PDB entry 7Y21 | electron microscopy, 2.80 A resolution | chains A and F of the 6 polymer chains in the assembly

Chain A:
Name: Spike glycoprotein
Organism: Severe acute respiratory syndrome coronavirus 2
Reference sequence: P0DTC2 (SPIKE_SARS2); aligned to UniProt positions 1-1204 over residues 3-1208 (the alignment contains insertions or deletions, so no single offset holds)
Amino-acid sequence (1266 residues; row label = number of the first residue in the row; note: 2 numbers in that range are skipped by the numbering (no residue carries them; nothing is unmodelled there)):
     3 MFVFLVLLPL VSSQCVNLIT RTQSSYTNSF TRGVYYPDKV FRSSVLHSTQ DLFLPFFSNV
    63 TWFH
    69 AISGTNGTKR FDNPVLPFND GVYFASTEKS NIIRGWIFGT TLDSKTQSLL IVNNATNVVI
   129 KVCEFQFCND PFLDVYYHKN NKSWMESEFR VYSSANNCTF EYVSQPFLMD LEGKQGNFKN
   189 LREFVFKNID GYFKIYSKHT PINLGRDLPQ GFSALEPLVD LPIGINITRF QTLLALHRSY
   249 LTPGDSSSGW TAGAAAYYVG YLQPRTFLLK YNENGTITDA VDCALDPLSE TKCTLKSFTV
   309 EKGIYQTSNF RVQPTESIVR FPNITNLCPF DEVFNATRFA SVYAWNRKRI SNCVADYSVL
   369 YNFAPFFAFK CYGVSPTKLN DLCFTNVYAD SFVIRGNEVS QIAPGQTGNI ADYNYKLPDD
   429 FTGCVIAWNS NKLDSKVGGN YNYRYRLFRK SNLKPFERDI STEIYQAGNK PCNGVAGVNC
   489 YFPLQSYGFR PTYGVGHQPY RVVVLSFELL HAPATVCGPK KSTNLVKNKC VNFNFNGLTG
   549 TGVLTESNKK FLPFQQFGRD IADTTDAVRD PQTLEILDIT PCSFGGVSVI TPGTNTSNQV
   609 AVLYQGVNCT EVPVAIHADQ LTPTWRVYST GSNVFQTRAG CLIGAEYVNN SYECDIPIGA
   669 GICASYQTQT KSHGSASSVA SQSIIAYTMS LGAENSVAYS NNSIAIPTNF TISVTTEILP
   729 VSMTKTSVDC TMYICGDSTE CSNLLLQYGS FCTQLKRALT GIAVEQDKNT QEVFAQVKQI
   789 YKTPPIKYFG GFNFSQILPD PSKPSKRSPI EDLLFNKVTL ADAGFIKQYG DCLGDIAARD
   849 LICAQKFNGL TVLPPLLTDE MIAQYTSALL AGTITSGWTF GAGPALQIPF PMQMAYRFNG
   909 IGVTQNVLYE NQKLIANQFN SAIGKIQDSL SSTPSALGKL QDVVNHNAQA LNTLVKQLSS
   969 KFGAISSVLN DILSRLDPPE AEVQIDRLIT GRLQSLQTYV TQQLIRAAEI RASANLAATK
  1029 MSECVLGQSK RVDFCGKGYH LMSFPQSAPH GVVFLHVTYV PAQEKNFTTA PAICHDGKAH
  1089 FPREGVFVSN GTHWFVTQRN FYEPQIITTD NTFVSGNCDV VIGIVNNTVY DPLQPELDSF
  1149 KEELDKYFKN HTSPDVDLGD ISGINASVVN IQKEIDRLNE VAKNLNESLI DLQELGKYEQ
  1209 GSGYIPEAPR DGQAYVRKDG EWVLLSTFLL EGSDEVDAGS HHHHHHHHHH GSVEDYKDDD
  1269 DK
Disordered / not traced: 3-26, 69-80, 141-152, 173-186, 211-214, 248-263, 622-639, 677-689, 827-853, 940-943, 1147-1270
Sequence notes: variant Ile21 (Thr19 in P0DTC2), Ser26 (Pro in P0DTC2), Ser27 (Ala in P0DTC2), Asp142 (Gly in P0DTC2), Gly213 (Val in P0DTC2), Asp339 (Gly in P0DTC2), Phe371 (Ser in P0DTC2), Pro373 (Ser in P0DTC2), Phe375 (Ser in P0DTC2), Ala376 (Thr in P0DTC2), Asn405 (Asp in P0DTC2), Ser408 (Arg in P0DTC2), Asn417 (Lys in P0DTC2), Lys440 (Asn in P0DTC2), Arg452 (Leu in P0DTC2), Asn477 (Ser in P0DTC2), Lys478 (Thr in P0DTC2), Ala484 (Glu in P0DTC2), Val486 (Phe in P0DTC2), Arg498 (Gln in P0DTC2), Tyr501 (Asn in P0DTC2), His505 (Tyr in P0DTC2), Gly614 (Asp in P0DTC2), Tyr655 (His in P0DTC2), Lys679 (Asn in P0DTC2), His681 (Pro in P0DTC2), Gly682 (Arg in P0DTC2), Ser683 (Arg in P0DTC2), Ser685 (Arg in P0DTC2), Lys764 (Asn in P0DTC2), Tyr796 (Asp in P0DTC2), Pro817 (Phe in P0DTC2), Pro892 (Ala in P0DTC2), Pro899 (Ala in P0DTC2), Pro942 (Ala in P0DTC2), His954 (Gln in P0DTC2), Lys969 (Asn in P0DTC2); engineered mutation Pro986 (Lys in P0DTC2), Pro987 (Val in P0DTC2); expression tag (1209-1270)
Disulfides: Cys131-Cys166, Cys291-Cys301, Cys336-Cys361, Cys379-Cys432, Cys391-Cys525, Cys480-Cys488, Cys538-Cys590, Cys617-Cys649, Cys662-Cys671, Cys738-Cys760, Cys743-Cys749, Cys1032-Cys1043, Cys1082-Cys1126
Covalently attached groups: N-acetylglucosamine (NAG) linked to Asn61, Asn122, Asn165, Asn234, Asn282, Asn331, Asn343, Asn603, Asn616, Asn657, Asn709, Asn717, Asn801, Asn1074, Asn1098, Asn1134
Swiss-Prot annotation at these positions:
  - glycosylation: Asn19 (N-linked (GlcNAc...) (complex) asparagine)
What the authors report for this chain:
  - post-translational modification sites: Asn343
  - conformationally variable residues: Asn343

Chain F:
Name: Processed angiotensin-converting enzyme 2
Organism: Homo sapiens
Reference sequence: Q9BYF1 (ACE2_HUMAN); residues 19-615 here = UniProt positions 19-615
Amino-acid sequence (624 residues; numbered 0 to 623; the number before each row is that of its first residue; numbering starts at 0):
     0 MGVKVLFALI CIAVAEAGTS TIEEQAKTFL DKFNHEAEDL FYQSSLASWN YNTNITEENV
    60 QNMNNAGDKW SAFLKEQSTL AQMYPLQEIQ NLTVKLQLQA LQQNGSSVLS EDKSKRLNTI
   120 LNTMSTIYST GKVCNPDNPQ ECLLLEPGLN EIMANSLDYN ERLWAWESWR SEVGKQLRPL
   180 YEEYVVLKNE MARANHYEDY GDYWRGDYEV NGVDGYDYSR GQLIEDVEHT FEEIKPLYEH
   240 LHAYVRAKLM NAYPSYISPI GCLPAHLLGD MWGRFWTNLY SLTVPFGQKP NIDVTDAMVD
   300 QAWDAQRIFK EAEKFFVSVG LPNMTQGFWE NSMLTDPGNV QKAVCHPTAW DLGKGDFRIL
   360 MCTKVTMDDF LTAHHEMGHI QYDMAYAAQP FLLRNGANEG FHEAVGEIMS LSAATPKHLK
   420 SIGLLSPDFQ EDNETEINFL LKQALTIVGT LPFTYMLEKW RWMVFKGEIP KDQWMKKWWE
   480 MKREIVGVVE PVPHDETYCD PASLFHVSND YSFIRYYTRT LYQFQFQEAL CQAAKHEGPL
   540 HKCDISNSTE AGQKLFNMLR LGKSEPWTLA LENVVGAKNM NVRPLLNYFE PLFTWLKDQN
   600 KNSFVGWSTD WSPYADDYKD DDDK
Disordered / not traced: 0-18, 616-623
Sequence notes: initiating methionine (0); expression tag (1-18, 616-623)
Disulfides: Cys133-Cys141, Cys344-Cys361, Cys530-Cys542
Covalently attached groups: N-acetylglucosamine (NAG) linked to Asn53, Asn90, Asn103, Asn322, Asn432, Asn546
Swiss-Prot annotation at these positions:
  - region (Interaction with SARS-CoV spike glycoprotein): Asp30 to Tyr41, Met82 to Pro84, Lys353 to Arg357
  - active site: Glu375 (Proton acceptor), His505 (Proton donor)
  - binding site (chloride): Arg169, Trp477, Lys481
  - binding site (substrate): Arg273, His345, Pro346, Tyr515
  - binding site (Zn(2+)): His374, His378, Glu402
  - glycosylation (N-linked (GlcNAc...) asparagine): Asn53, Asn90, Asn103, Asn322, Asn432, Asn546
  - mutagenesis: Ser19 (S19P: Increases slightly the interaction with RBD domain of SARS-CoV-2 spike protein), Gln24 to Lys26 (Slightly inhibits interaction with SARS-CoV spike glycoprotein), Gln24 (Q24T: Increases slightly the interaction with RBD domain of SARS-CoV-2 spike protein), Ala25 (A25V: Increases slightly the interaction with RBD domain of SARS-CoV-2 spike protein), Thr27 (T27Y: Increases slightly the interaction with RBD domain of SARS-CoV-2 spike protein. In sACE2.v2.2; increases interaction with RBD domain of SARS-CoV-2 spike protein ...), Leu29 (L29F: Increases slightly the interaction with RBD domain of SARS-CoV-2 spike protein), Lys31 (K31D: Abolishes interaction with SARS-CoV spike glycoprotein; K31Y: Increases slightly the interaction with RBD domain of SARS-CoV-2 spike protein), Asn33 (N33D: Increases slightly the interaction with RBD domain of SARS-CoV-2 spike protein), His34 (H34A: Increases slightly the interaction with RBD domain of SARS-CoV-2 spike protein), Glu37 (E37A: No effect on interaction with SARS-CoV spike glycoprotein), Asp38 (D38A: No effect on interaction with SARS-CoV spike glycoprotein), Leu39 (L39R: Increases slightly the interaction with RBD domain of SARS-CoV-2 spike protein), 48 further mutagenesis entries in UniProt

How chain A and chain F interact:
Contacting residue pairs (28):
  Tyr449(A) - Asp38(F)
  Tyr449(A) - Gln42(F)
  Tyr453(A) - His34(F)  hydrogen bond
  Phe456(A) - Thr27(F)
  Ala475(A) - Gln24(F)
  Ala475(A) - Thr27(F)
  Gly476(A) - Gln24(F)
  Asn477(A) - Ser19(F)  hydrogen bond
  Asn477(A) - Gln24(F)
  Asn487(A) - Gln24(F)
  Asn487(A) - Met82(F)
  Asn487(A) - Tyr83(F)  hydrogen bond
  Tyr489(A) - Thr27(F)
  Tyr489(A) - Phe28(F)
  Tyr489(A) - Lys31(F)
  Gln493(A) - His34(F)  hydrogen bond
  Arg498(A) - Asp38(F)  salt bridge
  Arg498(A) - Tyr41(F)
  Arg498(A) - Gln42(F)
  Thr500(A) - Tyr41(F)  hydrogen bond (backbone-side chain)
  Thr500(A) - Asn330(F)
  Thr500(A) - Asp355(F)
  Thr500(A) - Arg357(F)
  Tyr501(A) - Tyr41(F)
  Tyr501(A) - Lys353(F)
  Gly502(A) - Lys353(F)  hydrogen bond (backbone-backbone)
  Gly502(A) - Gly354(F)
  His505(A) - Lys353(F)
Also at the interface, not in a pair above, chain A (17 interface residues in all): Leu455, Val486, Phe490
Also at the interface, not in a pair above, chain F (17 interface residues in all): Asp30
The authors on this interface:
  - residue pairs: Gln493(A)-His34(F) (hydrogen bond)

Overview:
Chain A and chain F each contribute 17 residues to their interface, with 6 hydrogen bonds and 1 salt bridge.
Polar pairs include Arg498(A)-Asp38(F), Tyr453(A)-His34(F) and Asn477(A)-Ser19(F). The authors report a
hydrogen bond between Gln493(A) and His34(F). From the paper: a modification site at Asn343(A); conformational
variability at Asn343(A).
Here chain A is Spike glycoprotein (Severe acute respiratory syndrome coronavirus 2) and chain F is Processed
angiotensin-converting enzyme 2 (Homo sapiens). Entry 7Y21 (S-ECD (Omicron BA.5) in complex with PD of ACE2)
was determined by electron microscopy (same publication as 8I9E, 7Y20, 7Y1Y and 7Y1Z).
